Entry 5A77 (X-ray diffraction, 2.50 A resolution); this record covers chains B and C of the 6 polymer chains in the assembly.

Chain B:
Name: DNA endonuclease I-cvui
Source organism: Chlorella vulgaris
Notes: EC 3.1.-.-
Reference sequence: P56347 (DNE1_CHLVU); residues 3-162 here correspond to UniProt positions 2-161 (UniProt number = residue number - 1)
Amino-acid sequence (172 residues; numbered 2 to 173; the number before each row is that of its first residue):
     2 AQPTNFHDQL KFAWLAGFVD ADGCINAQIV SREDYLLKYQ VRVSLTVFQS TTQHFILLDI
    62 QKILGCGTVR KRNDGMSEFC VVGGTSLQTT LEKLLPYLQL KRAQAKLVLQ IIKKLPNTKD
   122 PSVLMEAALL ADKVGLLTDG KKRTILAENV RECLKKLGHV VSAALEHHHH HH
Not modelled in the structure: 2-5, 164-173
Differences from the reference sequence: expression tag (2, 163-173); conflict Gln54 (Arg53 in P56347)
Bound ions: Mg2+ site 1: Ala22 (shared with 1 residue of chain A; DC514(C) of chain C; 1 residue of chain F); Mg2+ site 2: Asp23 (shared with 1 residue of chain A; 1 residue of chain D; 1 residue of chain E)
What the authors report for this chain:
  - binding site for the 14-nt DNA strand: Gln41, Arg43
  - binding site for the 10-nt DNA strand: Arg33
  - catalytic residues: Arg73, Lys102 (proposed by the authors, not directly observed)

Chain C:
Molecule: 14-nt DNA strand
Sequence (14 nucleotides; each row starts with the number of its first residue):
   501 TCAAAACGTC GTAC
Bound ions: Mg2+: DC514 (shared with 1 residue of chain A; Ala22(B) of chain B; 1 residue of chain F)

Chain B / chain C interface:
Pairs across the interface (28; chain B residue first):
  Arg33(B) with DA503(C), base contact; DA504(C), base contact
  Asp35(B) with DT501(C), phosphate contact; DC502(C), base contact
  Tyr36(B) with DC502(C), sugar contact; DA503(C), hydrogen bond to the phosphate
  Leu37(B) with DT501(C), sugar contact; DC502(C), hydrogen bond to the phosphate
  Gln41(B) with DA503(C), sugar contact; DA504(C), hydrogen bond to the phosphate
  Arg43(B) with DA505(C), base contact; DA506(C), base contact
  Thr69(B) with DA505(C), phosphate contact; DA506(C), phosphate contact
  Arg71(B) with DC507(C), base contact; DG508(C), hydrogen bond to the base
  Arg73(B) with DT509(C), hydrogen bond to the base; DC510(C), base contact
  Asn74(B) with DG508(C), sugar contact; DT509(C), hydrogen bond to the phosphate
  Asp75(B) with DT509(C), base contact; DC510(C), base contact
  Glu79(B) with DG508(C), base contact; DT509(C), base contact
  Val83(B) with DA504(C), phosphate contact
  Gly84(B) with DA504(C), phosphate contact
  Gly85(B) with DA504(C), phosphate contact
  Lys120(B) with DC502(C), salt bridge to the phosphate
Interface residues without a listed pair, chain B (21 interface residues in all): Ala22, Lys72, Thr119, Asp140, Lys143
Interface residues without a listed pair, chain C (12 interface residues in all): DA513, DC514

In short:
Chain B and chain C form an interface of 21 and 12 residues respectively; the contacts include 6 hydrogen
bonds and 1 salt bridge. Polar contacts include Arg71(B)-DG508(C), Arg73(B)-DT509(C) and Tyr36(B)-DA503(C).
From the paper: catalytic residues Arg73(B) and Lys102(B); a binding site for the 14-nt DNA strand at Gln41(B)
and Arg43(B).
Here chain B is DNA endonuclease I-cvui (Chlorella vulgaris) and chain C is a 14-nt DNA strand. Entry 5A77
(Crystal structure of the homing endonuclease I-CvuI in complex with I- CreI target (C1221) in the ...) was
determined by X-ray diffraction together with 5A72, 5A74 and 5A78 from the same study.
